Entry 2R8I (X-ray diffraction, 2.38 A resolution); this record covers chains P and A of the 3 polymer chains in the assembly.

[Chain P]
Molecule: 13-nt DNA strand
Sequence (13 nucleotides; each row starts with the number of its first residue):
   501 GGGGGAAGGATTC

[Chain A]
Molecule: DNA polymerase IV
Organism: Sulfolobus solfataricus
Notes: EC 2.7.7.7; engineered mutation(s): R332A
UniProt: Q97W02 (DPO42_SULSO); residue numbers follow UniProt; this construct covers 1-352
Amino-acid sequence (352 residues; each row starts with the number of its first residue):
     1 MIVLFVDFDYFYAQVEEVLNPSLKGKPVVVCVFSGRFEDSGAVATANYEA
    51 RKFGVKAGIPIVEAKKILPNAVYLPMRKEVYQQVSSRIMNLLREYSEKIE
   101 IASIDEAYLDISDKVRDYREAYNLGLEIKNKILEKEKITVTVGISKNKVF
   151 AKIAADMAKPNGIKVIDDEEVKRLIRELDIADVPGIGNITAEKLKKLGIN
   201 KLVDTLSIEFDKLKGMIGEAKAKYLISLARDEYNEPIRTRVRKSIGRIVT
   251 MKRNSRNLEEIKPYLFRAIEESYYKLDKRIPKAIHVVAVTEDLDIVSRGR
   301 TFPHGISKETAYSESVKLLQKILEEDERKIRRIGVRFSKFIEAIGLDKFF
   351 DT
Disordered / not traced: 342-352
Bound ions: Ca2+ site 1: Asp7, Asp105, Glu106 (together with 2'-deoxyadenosine 5'-triphosphate); Ca2+ site 2: Asp7, Phe8, Asp105 (together with 2'-deoxyadenosine 5'-triphosphate); Ca2+ site 3: Ala181, Ile186
Ligand contacts: 2'-deoxyadenosine 5'-triphosphate (DTP): Asp7, Phe8, Asp9, Tyr10, Phe11, Tyr12, Val43, Ala44, Thr45, Tyr48, Arg51, Ala57, Gly58, Ile104, Asp105, Lys159
Swiss-Prot annotation at these positions:
  - active site: Glu106
  - binding site (Mg(2+)): Asp7, Asp105
  - site: Tyr12 (Substrate discrimination)
  - mutagenesis: Asp105 to Glu106 (Loss of function), Glu342 to Thr352 (Almost complete loss of interaction with PCNA)
Reported in the primary citation:
  - Ca2+ coordination: Asp7, Glu106, Ala181
  - catalytic residues: Asp7, Asp105, Glu106

[Interface between chain P and chain A]
Contacting residue pairs (27; chain P residue first):
  DA506(P) - Thr301(A)  sugar contact
  DA506(P) - Lys339(A)  salt bridge to the phosphate
  DA507(P) - Gly299(A)  phosphate contact
  DA507(P) - Arg300(A)  phosphate contact
  DA507(P) - Thr301(A)  hydrogen bond to the phosphate
  DG508(P) - Ser297(A)  sugar contact
  DG508(P) - Arg298(A)  salt bridge to the phosphate
  DG508(P) - Gly299(A)  hydrogen bond to the phosphate
  DG508(P) - Lys321(A)  salt bridge to the phosphate
  DG509(P) - Val296(A)  phosphate contact
  DG509(P) - Ser297(A)  hydrogen bond to the phosphate
  DG509(P) - Arg298(A)  salt bridge to the phosphate
  DT511(P) - Ile189(A)  phosphate contact
  DT511(P) - Thr190(A)  hydrogen bond to the phosphate
  DT511(P) - Lys193(A)  salt bridge to the phosphate
  DT512(P) - Gly185(A)  phosphate contact
  DT512(P) - Ile186(A)  phosphate contact
  DT512(P) - Gly187(A)  hydrogen bond to the phosphate
  DT512(P) - Asn188(A)  phosphate contact
  DT512(P) - Ile189(A)  phosphate contact
  DT512(P) - Thr190(A)  hydrogen bond to the phosphate
  DC513(P) - Glu106(A)  phosphate contact
  DC513(P) - Val183(A)  phosphate contact
  DC513(P) - Pro184(A)  phosphate contact
  DC513(P) - Gly185(A)  hydrogen bond to the phosphate
  DC513(P) - Ile186(A)  hydrogen bond to the phosphate
  DC513(P) - Gly187(A)  phosphate contact
Interface residues without a listed pair, chain A (21 interface residues in all): Lys152, Lys221, Ile295

[In short]
Chain P and chain A form an interface of 7 and 21 residues respectively; the contacts include 8 hydrogen bonds
and 5 salt bridges. Among the polar pairs are DA507(P)-Thr301(A), DG508(P)-Gly299(A) and DG509(P)-Ser297(A).
Ligands of chain A: 2'-deoxyadenosine 5'-triphosphate. From the paper: catalytic residues Asp7(A), Asp105(A)
and Glu106(A); Ca2+ coordination by Asp7(A), Glu106(A) and Ala181(A).
Here chain P is a 13-nt DNA strand and chain A is DNA polymerase IV (Sulfolobus solfataricus). Entry 2R8I
(Selectivity of Nucleoside Triphosphate Incorporation Opposite 1,N2-Propanodeoxyguanosine (PdG) by the
Sulfolobus solfataricus DNA Polymerase Dpo4 Polymerase) was determined by X-ray diffraction, deposited
together with 2R8G and 2R8H.
